Entry 9ITW (electron microscopy, 4.08 A resolution (low resolution: residue-level contacts below are approximate; hydrogen-bond / salt-bridge calls are withheld)); this record covers chains U and T of the 16 polymer chains in the assembly.

[Chain U]
Protein: ATP synthase subunit b
From: Chloroflexus aurantiacus J-10-fl
Reference sequence: A9WGS8 (ATPF_CHLAA); numbering as in UniProt (aligned over 1-164)
Sequence (164 residues; each row starts with the number of its first residue):
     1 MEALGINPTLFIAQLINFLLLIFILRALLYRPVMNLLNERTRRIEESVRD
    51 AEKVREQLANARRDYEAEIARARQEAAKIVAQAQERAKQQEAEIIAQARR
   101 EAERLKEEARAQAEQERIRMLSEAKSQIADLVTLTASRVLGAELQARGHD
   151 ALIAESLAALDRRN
Disordered / not traced: 1-4, 160-164

[Chain T]
Protein: ATP synthase subunit a
From: Chloroflexus aurantiacus J-10-fl
Reference sequence: A9WGT0 (A9WGT0_CHLAA); numbering as in UniProt (aligned over 1-312)
Sequence (312 residues; each row starts with the number of its first residue):
     1 MSTRTRNILIIVGALIISIASRFFLYTGPPHVEVAAEVIFDGIPGFPITN
    51 SFVVAIIIDIFVIALAVAATRNLQMVPRGLQNVMEFILESLYNLFRNINA
   101 KYVATAFPLVATIFLFVLFGNWFGLLPGVGSIGVCHEKKEEHAVVDERLA
   151 LAAPAAPLSSVAAAEGEEIHDTCAAQGKKLVPLFRAPAADLNFTFAIAVI
   201 SFVFIEYWGFRALGPGYLKKFFNTNGIMSFVGIIEFISELVKPFALAFRL
   251 FGNIFAGEVLLVVMAFLVPLLLPLPFYGFEVFVGFIQALIFALLTYAFLN
   301 IAVTGHDEEHAH
Disordered / not traced: 1-18, 137-156, 305-312
Disulfides: Cys-135/Cys-173

[Chain U / chain T interface]
Pairs across the interface - 10 pairs, chain U then chain T:
  Gln-14(U) / Asn-192(T)
  Gln-14(U) / Ala-196(T)
  Phe-18(U) / Ile-200(T)
  Leu-19(U) / Ile-200(T)
  Ile-22(U) / Leu-109(T)
  Ile-22(U) / Ile-200(T)
  Leu-25(U) / Pro-108(T)
  Leu-25(U) / Thr-112(T)
  Leu-29(U) / Pro-108(T)
  Val-33(U) / Tyr-92(T)
Other interface residues (no listed pair), chain U (11 interface residues in all): Gly-5, Leu-10, Phe-11, Leu-15
Other interface residues (no listed pair), chain T (8 interface residues in all): Phe-195

[In short]
11 residues of chain U face 8 of chain T across their interface.
Chain U is ATP synthase subunit b and chain T is ATP synthase subunit a, both from Chloroflexus aurantiacus
J-10-fl; the structure, Chloroflexus aurantiacus ADP-bound ATP synthase, state 1, focused refinement of FO and
peripheral stalk, was determined by electron microscopy, deposited together with 9ITJ, 9ITK, 9ITL, 9ITM, 9ITN,
9ITO and 11 further entries.
